PDB entry 7O6K | X-ray diffraction, 1.40 A resolution | chains A and P

== Chain A ==
Molecule: 14-3-3 protein sigma
From: Homo sapiens
UniProt: P31947 (1433S_HUMAN); residue numbers follow UniProt; this construct covers 1-231
Amino-acid sequence (236 residues; numbered -4 to 231; the number before each row is that of its first residue; numbers below 1 keep their minus sign (Gly-4 is residue -4)):
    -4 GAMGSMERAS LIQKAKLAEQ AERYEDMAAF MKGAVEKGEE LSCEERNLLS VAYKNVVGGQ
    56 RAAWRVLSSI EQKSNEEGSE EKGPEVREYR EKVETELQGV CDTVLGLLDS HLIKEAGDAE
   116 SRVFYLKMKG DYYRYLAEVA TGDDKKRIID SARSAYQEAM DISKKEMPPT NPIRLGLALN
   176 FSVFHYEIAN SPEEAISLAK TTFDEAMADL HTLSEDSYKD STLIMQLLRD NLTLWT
Unresolved in the structure: -4, 71-77
Covalently attached groups: (5-methanoyl-2-nitro-phenyl) 3-chloranylbenzoate (V4N) linked to Lys122
Modified positions: Cys38 (S-hydroxycysteine; CSO)
Differences from the reference sequence: expression tag (-4 to 0)
Bound ions: Ca2+ near Glu2 (its only coordinating residue here)
Small-molecule neighbours: V4N ((5-methanoyl-2-nitro-phenyl) 3-chloranylbenzoate): Val46, Pro167, Ile168, Gly171, Ile219
Swiss-Prot annotation at these positions:
  - site (Interaction with phosphoserine on interacting protein): Arg56, Arg129
  - modified residue (Phosphoserine): Ser5, Ser74
What the authors report for this chain:
  - binding site for V4N: Lys122

== Chain P ==
Molecule: Transcription factor p65
UniProt: Q04206 (TF65_HUMAN); numbering as in UniProt (aligned over 39-51)
Amino-acid sequence (13 residues; numbered 39 to 51; the number before each row is that of its first residue):
    39 EGRSAGSIPG RRS
Unresolved in the structure: 39-42
Modified positions: Ser45 (phosphoserine; SEP)
Differences from the reference sequence: variant Arg49 (Glu in Q04206)
Small-molecule neighbours: V4N ((5-methanoyl-2-nitro-phenyl) 3-chloranylbenzoate): Ile46, Pro47, Gly48, Arg49, Arg50
What the authors report for this chain:
  - post-translational modification sites: Ser45

== Interface between chain A and chain P ==
Residue-residue contacts (28):
  Glu14(A) - Arg50(P)
  Glu14(A) - Ser51(P)  hydrogen bond
  Val46(A) - Gly48(P)
  Val46(A) - Arg49(P)
  Val46(A) - Arg50(P)
  Val46(A) - Ser51(P)
  Lys49(A) - Pro47(P)
  Lys49(A) - Gly48(P)
  Lys49(A) - Arg49(P)
  Asn50(A) - Arg49(P)  hydrogen bond (side chain-backbone)
  Gly53(A) - Arg49(P)
  Gly54(A) - Arg49(P)
  Arg56(A) - Ser45(P)
  Arg129(A) - Ser45(P)
  Tyr130(A) - Ser45(P)
  Gly171(A) - Ile46(P)
  Leu174(A) - Gly44(P)
  Leu174(A) - Ser45(P)
  Leu174(A) - Ile46(P)
  Asn175(A) - Ser45(P)
  Asn175(A) - Ile46(P)  hydrogen bond (side chain-backbone)
  Val178(A) - Gly44(P)
  Val178(A) - Ser45(P)
  Glu182(A) - Ala43(P)  hydrogen bond (side chain-backbone)
  Asn226(A) - Ala43(P)
  Asn226(A) - Gly44(P)  hydrogen bond (side chain-backbone)
  Leu229(A) - Ala43(P)  hydrophobic
  Trp230(A) - Ala43(P)
Also at the interface, not in a pair above, chain A (23 interface residues in all): Tyr19, Leu43, Ser45, Lys122, Ile219, Leu222

== Overview ==
Chain A and chain P form an interface of 23 and 9 residues respectively, with 5 hydrogen bonds. Among the
polar pairs are Glu14(A)-Ser51(P), Asn50(A)-Arg49(P) and Asn175(A)-Ile46(P). Ligands of chain P: compound V4N.
Compound V4N is covalently linked to Lys122(A). From the paper: a binding site for V4N at Lys122(A); a
modification site at Ser45(P).
Here chain A is 14-3-3 protein sigma (Homo sapiens) and chain P is Transcription factor p65. Entry 7O6K
(14-3-3 sigma with RelA/p65 binding site pS45 and covalently bound TCF521-080) was determined by X-ray
diffraction together with 7BI3, 7BIQ, 7BIW, 7BIY, 7BJB, 7BJF and 54 further entries from the same study.
